PDB entry 3FF8 | X-ray diffraction, 2.00 A resolution | chains C and D of the 4 polymer chains in the assembly

[Chain C (and D)]
Molecule: Killer cell lectin-like receptor subfamily G member 1
From: Mus musculus
Notes: fragment: C-type lectin domain; chain D of this document is another copy of the same molecule, construct and numbering; everything in this record applies to it too
UniProtKB: O88713 (KLRG1_MOUSE); the author numbering skips numbers that UniProt does not, so the offset changes along the chain: 75-151 = UniProt 75-151; 153-189 = UniProt 152-188
Sequence (114 residues; row label = number of the first residue in the row; note: 1 number in that range is skipped by the numbering (no residue carries it; nothing is unmodelled there)):
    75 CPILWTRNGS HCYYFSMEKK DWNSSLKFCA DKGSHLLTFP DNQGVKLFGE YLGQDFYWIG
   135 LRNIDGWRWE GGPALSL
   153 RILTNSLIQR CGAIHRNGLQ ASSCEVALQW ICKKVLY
Unresolved in the structure: 187-189 (chain D: 189)
Cystine bridges: C75-C86, C103-C184, C163-C176
Swiss-Prot annotation at these positions:
  - glycosylation (N-linked (GlcNAc...) asparagine): N82, N97

[Chain C / chain D interface]
Contacting residue pairs - 26 pairs, chain C then chain D:
  P76(C) with T80(D)
  I77(C) with T80(D); R81(D); N82(D); Y125(D)
  L78(C) with T80(D), hydrogen bond (backbone-side chain); Y125(D), hydrophobic
  W79(C) with T80(D), hydrogen bond (backbone-side chain)
  T80(C) with P76(D); I77(D); L78(D), hydrogen bond (side chain-backbone); W79(D), hydrogen bond (side chain-backbone)
  R81(C) with I77(D)
  N82(C) with I77(D)
  M91(C) with Y125(D); G127(D); Y131(D)
  E92(C) with G127(D)
  Y125(C) with I77(D); L78(D); M91(D)
  L126(C) with M91(D), hydrophobic
  G127(C) with M91(D); E92(D)
  Q128(C) with E92(D)
  Y131(C) with M91(D), hydrogen bond
Other interface residues (no listed pair), chain C (16 interface residues in all): F89, D129
Other interface residues (no listed pair), chain D (16 interface residues in all): C75, Y87, L126, Q128

[In short]
Chain C and chain D each contribute 16 residues to their interface; the contacts include 5 hydrogen bonds.
Polar contacts include L78(C)-T80(D), W79(C)-T80(D) and Y131(C)-M91(D).
Both chains are Killer cell lectin-like receptor subfamily G member 1 (Mus musculus). Entry 3FF8 (Structure of
NK cell receptor KLRG1 bound to E-cadherin) was determined by X-ray diffraction (same publication as 3FF7 and
3FF9).
